Entry 8OJT (X-ray diffraction, 1.55 A resolution); this record covers chains L and H.

Chain L:
Name: Human IgD Fab light chain
Source organism: Homo sapiens
Notes: antibody fragment or engineered binder
Amino-acid sequence (217 residues; numbered 1 to 217; the number before each row is that of its first residue):
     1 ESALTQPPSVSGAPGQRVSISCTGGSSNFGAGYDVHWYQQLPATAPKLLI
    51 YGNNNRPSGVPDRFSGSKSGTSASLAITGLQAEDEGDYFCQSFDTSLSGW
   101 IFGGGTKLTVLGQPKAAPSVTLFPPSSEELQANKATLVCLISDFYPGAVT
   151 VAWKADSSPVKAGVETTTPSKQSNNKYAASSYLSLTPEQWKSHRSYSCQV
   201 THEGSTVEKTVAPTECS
Cystine bridges: Cys22-Cys90, Cys139-Cys198
Modified positions: Glu1 (pyroglutamic acid; PCA)

Chain H:
Name: Human IgD Fab heavy chain
Source organism: Homo sapiens
Notes: antibody fragment or engineered binder
Amino-acid sequence (227 residues; numbered 1 to 227; the number before each row is that of its first residue):
     1 EVQLVQSGAEVRNPGASVKVSCKASGYTFTSYAIHWVRQAPGHRLEWVGR
    51 INTDNGNTKYSQKFHGRVALSRDTSASTTYMDLSSLNSEDTAVYYCARAF
   101 YYSSGVMFDSWGQGALVTVSSAPTKAPDVFPIISGCRHPKDNSPVVLACL
   151 ITGYHPTSVTVTWYMGTQSQPQRTFPEIQRRDSYYMTSSQLSTPLQQWRQ
   201 GEYKCVVQHTASKSKKEIFRWPESPKA
Not modelled in the structure: 226-227
Cystine bridges: Cys22-Cys96, Cys149-Cys205
Modified positions: Glu1 (pyroglutamic acid; PCA)
Metal / ion sites: Na+: Asp109 (together with nitrate ion)
What the authors report for this chain:
  - contacts within the chain: Arg137-Trp198 (hydrogen bond), Leu147-Trp198, Leu195-Trp198

Chain L / chain H interface:
Inter-chain disulfides: Cys216(L)-Cys136(H)
Contacting residue pairs (77):
  Leu4(L) - Arg44(H)  hydrogen bond (backbone-side chain)
  Asp34(L) - Tyr102(H)  hydrogen bond
  Asp34(L) - Ser104(H)  hydrogen bond
  His36(L) - Tyr102(H)
  His36(L) - Val106(H)  hydrogen bond (side chain-backbone)
  His36(L) - Met107(H)
  Tyr38(L) - Phe108(H)  hydrogen bond (side chain-backbone)
  Tyr38(L) - Trp111(H)
  Gln40(L) - Gln39(H)  hydrogen bond
  Gln40(L) - Tyr95(H)  hydrogen bond
  Ala45(L) - Tyr95(H)  hydrophobic
  Ala45(L) - Gly112(H)
  Pro46(L) - Tyr95(H)
  Pro46(L) - Trp111(H)
  Leu48(L) - Met107(H)  hydrophobic
  Leu48(L) - Phe108(H)
  Leu48(L) - Asp109(H)
  Tyr51(L) - Tyr102(H)  hydrophobic
  Tyr51(L) - Met107(H)  hydrophobic
  Gly52(L) - Tyr102(H)
  Phe89(L) - Gln39(H)
  Phe89(L) - Leu45(H)  hydrophobic
  Gln91(L) - Phe108(H)
  Gly99(L) - Trp47(H)
  Trp100(L) - His35(H)
  Trp100(L) - Trp47(H)
  Trp100(L) - Val106(H)
  Trp100(L) - Phe108(H)
  Phe102(L) - Arg44(H)  hydrogen bond (backbone-side chain)
  Phe102(L) - Leu45(H)
  Gly103(L) - Arg44(H)
  Gly104(L) - Arg44(H)
  Thr121(L) - Ser134(H)
  Leu122(L) - Ser134(H)  hydrogen bond (backbone-side chain)
  Phe123(L) - Ile132(H)  hydrophobic
  Phe123(L) - Ile133(H)
  Phe123(L) - Ser134(H)
  Phe123(L) - Val146(H)
  Phe123(L) - Ala148(H)  hydrophobic
  Pro124(L) - Ile133(H)
  Ser126(L) - Phe130(H)
  Ser126(L) - Pro131(H)
  Ser127(L) - Pro222(H)
  Ser127(L) - Glu223(H)  hydrogen bond (side chain-backbone)
  Ser127(L) - Ser224(H)
  Ser127(L) - Pro225(H)
  Glu128(L) - Phe130(H)
  Glu128(L) - Pro131(H)
  Glu129(L) - Phe130(H)
  Leu130(L) - Pro225(H)  hydrophobic
  Val138(L) - Ser188(H)
  Leu140(L) - Phe175(H)  hydrophobic
  Leu140(L) - Ser188(H)
  Leu140(L) - Gln190(H)
  Ile141(L) - Phe175(H)
  Ser142(L) - Arg173(H)  hydrogen bond
  Ser142(L) - Phe175(H)
  Asp143(L) - Arg173(H)  salt bridge
  Glu165(L) - Ile178(H)
  Glu165(L) - Arg180(H)
  Glu165(L) - Arg181(H)  hydrogen bond (side chain-backbone)
  Glu165(L) - Met186(H)
  Thr166(L) - Ile178(H)
  Thr167(L) - Pro176(H)
  Thr168(L) - Pro176(H)
  Ser170(L) - Pro176(H)
  Ala178(L) - Phe175(H)  hydrophobic
  Ala179(L) - Phe175(H)
  Ser180(L) - Phe175(H)
  Tyr182(L) - Leu150(H)  hydrophobic
  Tyr182(L) - Met186(H)  hydrophobic
  Tyr182(L) - Thr187(H)
  Tyr182(L) - Ser188(H)  hydrogen bond
  Cys216(L) - Gly135(H)
  Cys216(L) - Cys136(H)  disulfide
  Cys216(L) - Ser224(H)
  Cys216(L) - Pro225(H)
Also at the interface, not in a pair above, chain L (45 interface residues in all): Thr44, Ser98, Thr136, Glu215
Also at the interface, not in a pair above, chain H (45 interface residues in all): Val37, Glu46, Gln113, Val129, Leu147, Thr174, Gln179
From the paper, about this interface:
  - specific contacts: Cys136(H)-Cys216(L) (covalent link)

In short:
The chain L/chain H interface involves 45 residues from each chain, with 1 disulfide bond, 13 hydrogen bonds
and 1 salt bridge. Polar contacts include Asp143(L)-Arg173(H), Leu4(L)-Arg44(H) and Asp34(L)-Tyr102(H). The
paper describes a contact between Cys136(H) and Cys216(L). From the paper: contacts within the chain involving
Arg137(H), Trp198(H) and Leu147(H) among others.
Chain L is Human IgD Fab light chain and chain H is Human IgD Fab heavy chain, both from Homo sapiens; the
structure, Crystal structure of the human IgD Fab - structure Fab2, was determined by X-ray diffraction,
deposited together with 8OJS, 8OJU and 8OJV.
